PDB entry 1DCK | X-ray diffraction, 2.00 A resolution | chain A

Chain A:
Protein: Transcriptional regulatory protein fixj
Source organism: Sinorhizobium meliloti
Notes: fragment: n-terminal domain (residues 1-126)
Reference sequence: P10958 (FIXJ_RHIME); residue numbers follow UniProt; this construct covers 1-126
Sequence (126 residues; row label = number of the first residue in the row):
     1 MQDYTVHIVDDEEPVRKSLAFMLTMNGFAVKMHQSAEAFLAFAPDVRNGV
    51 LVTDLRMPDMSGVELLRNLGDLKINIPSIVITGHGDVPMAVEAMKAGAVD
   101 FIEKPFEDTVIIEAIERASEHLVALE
Disordered / not traced: 124-126
Differences from the reference sequence: engineered mutation Gln2 (Thr in P10958), Leu125 (Ala in P10958)
Bound ions: Mn2+: Asp11, Asp54, Arg56
Swiss-Prot annotation at these positions:
  - binding site (Mg(2+)): Asp10, Asp11, Asp54, Arg56
  - modified residue: Asp54 (4-aspartylphosphate)
What the authors report for this chain:
  - Mn2+ coordination: Asp11, Asp54

Overview:
The Mn2+ site is built by Asp11, Asp54 and Arg56. From UniProt: 4 Mg2+-binding residues. The paper reports
Mn2+ coordination by Asp11 and Asp54.
Chain A is Transcriptional regulatory protein fixj (Sinorhizobium meliloti); the structure, Structure of
unphosphorylated fixj-N complexed with MN2+, was determined by X-ray diffraction (same publication as 1DCM and
1DBW).
